PDB entry 2WO8 | X-ray diffraction, 2.00 A resolution | chain A

== Chain A ==
Molecule: Macrophage metalloelastase
Organism: Homo sapiens
Notes: EC 3.4.24.65; fragment: catalytic domain, residues 106-268
Reference sequence: P39900 (MMP12_HUMAN); numbering as in UniProt (aligned over 106-268)
Sequence (164 residues; numbered 105 to 268; the number before each row is that of its first residue):
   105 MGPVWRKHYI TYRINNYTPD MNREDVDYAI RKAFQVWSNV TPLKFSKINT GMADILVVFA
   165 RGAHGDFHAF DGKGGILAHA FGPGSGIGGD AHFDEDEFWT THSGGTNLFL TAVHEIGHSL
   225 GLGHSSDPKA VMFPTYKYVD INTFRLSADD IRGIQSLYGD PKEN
Metal / ion sites: Zn2+ site 1: H168, D170, H183, H196; Ca2+: D175, G176, G178, I180, D198, E201; Zn2+ site 2: H218, H222, H228 (together with (3S)-5-biphenyl-4-yl-3-hydroxypentanoic acid)
Ligand contacts: (3S)-5-biphenyl-4-yl-3-hydroxypentanoic acid (077): G179, I180, L181, A182, L214, T215, H218, E219, H222, H228, A234, V235, F237, P238, T239, Y240, K241, V243
UniProt features mapped onto this chain:
  - active site: E219
  - binding site (Ca(2+)): D124, D158, D175, G176, G178, I180, G190, G192, D194, D198, E199, E201
  - binding site (Zn(2+)): H168, D170, H183, H196, H218, H222, H228

== Overview ==
Bound to chain A: (3S)-5-biphenyl-4-yl-3-hydroxypentanoic acid. H168, D170, H183 and H196 form the Zn2+ site
1. D175, G176, G178, I180, D198 and E201 form the Ca2+ site. From UniProt: active-site residue E219, 12
Ca2+-binding residues and 7 Zn2+-binding residues.
Chain A is Macrophage metalloelastase (Homo sapiens); the structure, MMP12 complex with a beta hydroxy
carboxylic acid, was determined by X-ray diffraction, deposited together with 2WO9 and 2WOA.
